PDB entry 4Y86 | X-ray diffraction, 2.01 A resolution | chains A and B

# Chain A (and B)
Protein: High affinity cGMP-specific 3', 5'-cyclic phosphodiesterase 9A
From: Homo sapiens
Notes: EC 3.1.4.35; chain B of this document is another copy of the same molecule, construct and numbering; everything in this record applies to it too
Reference sequence: O76083 (PDE9A_HUMAN), isoform O76083-2; residues 1-533 here = UniProt positions 1-533
Sequence (533 residues; row label = number of the first residue in the row):
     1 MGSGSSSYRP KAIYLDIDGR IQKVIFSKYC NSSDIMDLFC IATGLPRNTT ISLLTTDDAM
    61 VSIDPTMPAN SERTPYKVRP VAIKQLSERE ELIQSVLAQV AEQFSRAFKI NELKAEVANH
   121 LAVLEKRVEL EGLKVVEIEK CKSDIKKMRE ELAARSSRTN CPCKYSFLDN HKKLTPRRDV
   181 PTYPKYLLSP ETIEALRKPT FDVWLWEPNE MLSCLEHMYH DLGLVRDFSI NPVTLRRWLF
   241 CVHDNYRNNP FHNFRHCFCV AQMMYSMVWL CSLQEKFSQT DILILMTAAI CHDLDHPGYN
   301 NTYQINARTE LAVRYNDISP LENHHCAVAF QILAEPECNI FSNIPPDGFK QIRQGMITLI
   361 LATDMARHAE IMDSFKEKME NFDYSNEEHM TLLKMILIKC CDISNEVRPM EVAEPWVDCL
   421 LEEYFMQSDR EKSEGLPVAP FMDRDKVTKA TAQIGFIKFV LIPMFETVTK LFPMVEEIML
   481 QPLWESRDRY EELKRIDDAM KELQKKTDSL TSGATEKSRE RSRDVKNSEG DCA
Not modelled in the structure: 1-184, 507-533 (chain B: 1-180, 507-533)
Swiss-Prot annotation at these positions:
  - mutagenesis: Glu466 (E466A: Decreased affinity and catalytic activity for cGMP and cAMP), Leu480 (L480A: Induces a 6-9 fold change in inhibitory sensitivity by BAY-73-9961)
Metal / ion sites: Zn2+: His256, His292, Asp293, Asp402; Mg2+ near Asp293 (its only coordinating residue here)
Ligand contacts: 49D (6-{[(1S)-1-(4-chlorophenyl)ethyl]amino}-1-cyclopentyl-1,5-dihydro-4H-pyrazolo[3,4-d]pyrimidin-4-one): Phe251, His252, Met365, Ile403, Glu406, Leu420, Leu421, Tyr424, Phe425, Phe441, Met442, Val447, Ala452, Gln453, Phe456
Reported in the primary citation:
  - binding site for 49D: Met365, Leu420, Leu421, Tyr424, Phe441, Met442, Ala452, Gln453, Phe456
  - binding site for the ligand 49E: Met365, Leu420, Tyr424, Phe441, Ala452, Gln453, Phe456
  - conformationally variable residues (loop rearrangement): Lys432 to Pro440
  - specificity-determining residues: Phe441, Ala452 (by similarity / conservation)

# Chain A / chain B interface
Pairs across the interface (30):
  Arg308(A) - Phe349(B)
  Ala312(A) - Arg353(B)  hydrogen bond (backbone-side chain)
  Val313(A) - Ala327(B)
  Val313(A) - Gln331(B)
  Val313(A) - Arg353(B)
  Arg314(A) - Arg314(B)
  Arg314(A) - Tyr315(B)  hydrogen bond (backbone-side chain)
  Arg314(A) - Ala327(B)
  Tyr315(A) - Arg314(B)  hydrogen bond (side chain-backbone)
  Tyr315(A) - Tyr315(B)  hydrophobic
  Asn316(A) - Asn323(B)  hydrogen bond
  Asn316(A) - Cys326(B)  hydrogen bond
  Asn316(A) - Ala327(B)
  Asn316(A) - Arg353(B)
  Asn316(A) - Ile357(B)
  Asp317(A) - Arg353(B)  salt bridge
  Ile318(A) - Leu361(B)  hydrophobic
  Asn323(A) - Asn316(B)  hydrogen bond
  Cys326(A) - Asn316(B)
  Ala327(A) - Val313(B)
  Ala327(A) - Arg314(B)
  Ala327(A) - Asn316(B)  hydrogen bond (backbone-side chain)
  Gln331(A) - Val313(B)
  Phe349(A) - Arg308(B)
  Arg353(A) - Ala312(B)  hydrogen bond (side chain-backbone)
  Arg353(A) - Val313(B)
  Arg353(A) - Asn316(B)
  Arg353(A) - Asp317(B)  salt bridge
  Ile357(A) - Asn316(B)
  Leu361(A) - Ile318(B)  hydrophobic
Also at the interface, not in a pair above, chain A (18 interface residues in all): Asn306, Phe330
Also at the interface, not in a pair above, chain B (19 interface residues in all): Phe330, Pro346, Lys350

# In short
Chain A and chain B form an interface of 18 and 19 residues respectively; the contacts include 8 hydrogen
bonds and 2 salt bridges. Among the polar pairs are Asp317(A)-Arg353(B), Ala312(A)-Arg353(B) and
Arg314(A)-Tyr315(B). From the paper: a binding site for 49D at Met365(A), Leu420(A) and Leu421(A) among
others; a binding site for the ligand 49E at Met365(A), Leu420(A) and Tyr424(A) among others.
Both chains are High affinity cGMP-specific 3', 5'-cyclic phosphodiesterase 9A (Homo sapiens). Entry 4Y86
(Crystal structure of PDE9 in complex with racemic inhibitor C33) was determined by X-ray diffraction,
deposited together with 4Y87 and 4Y8C.
